PDB entry 4O2A | X-ray diffraction, 2.50 A resolution | chains A and F of the 6 polymer chains in the assembly

Chain A:
Protein: Tubulin alpha-1B chain
From: Bos taurus
Reference sequence: P81947 (TBA1B_BOVIN); the author numbering skips numbers that UniProt does not, so the offset changes along the chain: 1-437 = UniProt 1-437; 442-455 = UniProt 438-451
Chain sequence (451 residues; numbered 1 to 455; 4 numbers in that range are skipped by the numbering (no residue carries them; nothing is unmodelled there); the number before each row is that of its first residue):
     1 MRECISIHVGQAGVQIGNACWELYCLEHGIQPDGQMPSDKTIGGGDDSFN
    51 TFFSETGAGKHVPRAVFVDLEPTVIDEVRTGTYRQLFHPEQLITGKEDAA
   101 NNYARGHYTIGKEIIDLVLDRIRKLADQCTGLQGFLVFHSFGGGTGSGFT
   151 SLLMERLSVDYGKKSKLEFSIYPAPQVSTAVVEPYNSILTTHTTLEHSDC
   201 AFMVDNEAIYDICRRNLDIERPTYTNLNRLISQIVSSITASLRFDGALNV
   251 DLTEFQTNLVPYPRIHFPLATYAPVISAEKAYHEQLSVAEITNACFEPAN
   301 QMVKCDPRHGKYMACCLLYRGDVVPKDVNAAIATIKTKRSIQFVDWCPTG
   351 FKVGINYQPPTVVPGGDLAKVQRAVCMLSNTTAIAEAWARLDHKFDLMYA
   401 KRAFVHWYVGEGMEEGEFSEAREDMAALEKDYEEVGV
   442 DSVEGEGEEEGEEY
Not modelled in the structure: 442-448, 451-455
Metal / ion sites: Ca2+: Asp39, Thr41, Gly44, Glu55
Ligand contacts:
  - 2RR (3-[(4-{1-[2-(4-aminophenyl)-2-oxoethyl]-1H-benzimidazol-2-yl}-1,2,5-oxadiazol-3-yl)amino]propanenitrile): Asn101, Ser178, Thr179, Ala180, Val181
  - GTP (guanosine-5'-triphosphate): Gly10, Gln11, Ala12, Gln15, Ile16, Asp69, Asp98, Ala99, Ala100, Asn101, Ser140, Gly142, Gly143, Gly144, Thr145, Gly146, Ile171, Pro173, Val177, Ser178, Thr179, Glu183, Asn206, Tyr224, Leu227, Asn228, Ile231

Chain F:
Protein: Tubulin-tyrosine ligase
From: Gallus gallus
Reference sequence: E1BQ43 (E1BQ43_CHICK); residue numbers follow UniProt; this construct covers 1-378
Chain sequence (384 residues; each row starts with the number of its first residue):
     1 MYTFVVRDENSSVYAEVSRLLLATGQWKRLRKDNPRFNLMLGERNRLPFG
    51 RLGHEPGLVQLVNYYRGADKLCRKASLVKLIKTSPELSESCTWFPESYVI
   101 YPTNLKTPVAPAQNGIRHLINNTRTDEREVFLAAYNRRREGREGNVWIAK
   151 SSAGAKGEGILISSEASELLDFIDEQGQVHVIQKYLEKPLLLEPGHRKFD
   201 IRSWVLVDHLYNIYLYREGVLRTSSEPYNSANFQDKTCHLTNHCIQKEYS
   251 KNYGRYEEGNEMFFEEFNQYLMDALNTTLENSILLQIKHIIRSCLMCIEP
   301 AISTKHLHYQSFQLFGFDFMVDEELKVWLIEVNGAPACAQKLYAELCQGI
   351 VDVAISSVFPLADTGQKTSQPTSIFIKLHHHHHH
Not modelled in the structure: 103-125, 152-161, 173-179, 363-370, 380-384
Construct notes: expression tag (379-384)
Ligand contacts: ADP (adenosine-5'-diphosphate): Lys74, Pro95, Ile148, Lys150, Gln183, Lys184, Tyr185, Leu186, Lys198, His239, Leu240, Thr241, Asn242, Met320, Ile330, Glu331

Chain A / chain F interface:
Contacting residue pairs (35; chain A residue first):
  Gln176(A) with Pro56(F)
  Glu207(A) with Gly53(F); His54(F), salt bridge
  Glu297(A) with His306(F)
  Pro298(A) with Leu307(F), hydrophobic
  Lys304(A) with His54(F); His308(F)
  Cys305(A) with His308(F)
  Asp306(A) with Leu307(F)
  Arg308(A) with Pro300(F), hydrogen bond (side chain-backbone); Ala301(F), hydrogen bond (side chain-backbone); Ile302(F); Ser303(F), hydrogen bond (side chain-backbone)
  His309(A) with Arg66(F), hydrogen bond (side chain-backbone); Gly67(F); Ala301(F)
  Lys338(A) with Pro300(F)
  Ser340(A) with Pro300(F); Ala301(F)
  Glu386(A) with Arg66(F), salt bridge
  Arg390(A) with Gly50(F); His54(F), hydrogen bond
  His393(A) with Arg51(F)
  Glu433(A) with Arg46(F), salt bridge
  Glu449(A) with Asn10(F); Ser11(F); Ser12(F), hydrogen bond (side chain-backbone); Arg44(F); Ala337(F)
  Glu450(A) with Arg202(F); Asn333(F); Gly334(F), hydrogen bond (side chain-backbone); Ala335(F), hydrogen bond (side chain-backbone); Pro336(F); Ala337(F), hydrogen bond (backbone-backbone)
Also at the interface, not in a pair above, chain A (19 interface residues in all): Pro175, Ala299
Also at the interface, not in a pair above, chain F (27 interface residues in all): Val13, Tyr343

Summary:
19 residues of chain A and 27 residues of chain F are in contact; the contacts include 9 hydrogen bonds and 3
salt bridges. Polar contacts include Glu207(A)-His54(F), Glu386(A)-Arg66(F) and Glu433(A)-Arg46(F). Bound to
chain A: GTP and compound 2RR. Bound to chain F: ADP.
Chain A is Tubulin alpha-1B chain (Bos taurus) and chain F is Tubulin-tyrosine ligase (Gallus gallus); the
structure, Tubulin-BAL27862 complex, was determined by X-ray diffraction together with 4O2B from the same
study.
